PDB entry 4JI3 | X-ray diffraction, 3.35 A resolution | chains A and K of the 21 polymer chains in the assembly

== Chain A ==
Molecule: 16S rRNA
Source organism: Thermus thermophilus
Sequence (1522 nucleotides; row label = number of the first residue in the row; note: 42 numbers in that range are skipped by the numbering (no residue carries them; nothing is unmodelled there); a row labelled like 190A-190L holds insertion residues (190A, then the next letters in order); numbering starts at 0):
     0 UUUGUUGGAGAGUUUGAUCCUGGCUCAGGGUGAACGCUGGCGGCGUGCCU
    50 AAGACAUGCAAGUCGUGCGGG
    73 CCGCGGGGUUUU
    88 ACUCCG
    95 UGGUC
   101 AGCGGCGGACGGGUGAGUAACGCGUGGGU
  129A G
   130 ACCUACCCGGAAGAGGGGGACAACCCGGGGAAACUCGGGCUAAUCCCCCA
   180 UGUGGACCCGC
190A-190L CCCUUGGGGUGU
   191 GUCCAAAGGGCUUU
   216 GCCCGCUUCCGGAUGGGCCCGCGUCCCAUCAGCUAGUUGGUGGGGUAAUG
   266 GCCCACCAAGGCGACGACGGGUAGCCGGUCUGAGAGGAUGGCCGGCCACA
   316 GGGGCACUGAGACACGGGCCCCACUCCUACGGGAGGCAGCAGUUAGGAAU
   366 CUUCCGCAAUGGGCGCAAGCCUGACGGAGCGACGCCGCUUGGAGGAAGAA
   416 GCCCUUCGGGGUGUAAACUCCUGAA
   442 CCCGGGACGAAACCCCCGACGA
   474 GGGGACUGACGGUACCGGG
   494 GUAAUAGCGCCGGCCAACUCCGUGCCAGCAGCCGCGGUAAUACGGAGGGC
   544 GCGAGCGUUACCCGGAUUCACUGGGCGUAAAGGGCGUGUAGGCGGCCUGG
   594 GGCGUCCCAUGUGAAAGACCACGGCUCAACCGUGGGGGAGCGUGGGAUAC
   644 GCUCAGGCUAGACGGUGGGAGAGGGUGGUGGAAUUCCCGGAGUAGCGGUG
   694 AAAUGCGCAGAUACCGGGAGGAACGCCGAUGGCGAAGGCAGCCACCUGGU
   744 CCACCCGUGACGCUGAGGCGCGAAAGCGUGGGGAGCAAACCGGAUUAGAU
   794 ACCCGGGUAGUCCACGCCCUAAACGAUGCGCGCUAGGUCUCUGGGUCU
   848 CCUGGGGGCCGAAGCUAACGCGUUAAGCGCGCCGCCUGGGGAGUACGGCC
   898 GCAAGGCUGAAACUCAAAGGAAUUGACGGGGGCCCGCACAAGCGGUGGAG
   948 CAUGUGGUUUAAUUCGAAGXAACGCGAAGAACCUUACCAGGCCUUGACAU
   998 GCUAGG
 1003A G
  1004 AACCCGGGUGAAAGCCUGGGGUGCCCC
1030A-1030D GCGA
  1031 GGGGAGCCCUAGCACAGGUGCUGCAUGGCCGUCGUCAGCUCGUGCCGUGA
  1081 GGUGUUGGGUUAAGUCCCGCAACGAGCGCAACCCCCGCCGUUAGUUGCCA
  1131 GCGGUUCGGCCGGGCACUCUAACGGGACUGCCCGCGAAA
  1171 GCGGGAGGAAGGAGGGGACGACGUCUGGUCAGCAUGGCCCUUACGGCCUG
  1221 GGCGACACACGUGCUACAAUGCCCACUACAAAGCGAUGCCACCCGGCAAC
  1271 GGGGAGCUAAUCGCAAAAAGGUGGGCCCAGUUCGGAUUGGGGUCUGCAAC
  1321 CCGACCCCAUGAAGCCGGAAUCGCUAGUAAUCGCGGAUCAG
 1361A C
  1362 CAUGCCGCGGUGAAUACGUUCCCGGGCCUUGUACACACXGCCXGUXACGC
  1412 CAUGGGAGCGGGCUCUACCCGAAGUCGCCGGG
  1446 AGCCUACGGG
  1459 CAGGCGCCGAGGGUAGGGCCCGUGACUGGGGCGAAGUCGUAACAAGGUAG
  1509 CUGUACCGGAAGGUGCGGCUGGAUCCACUCCUUUCU
Unresolved in the structure: 0-4, 1533-1538
Construct notes: conflict C1534 (A2157 in M26923.1), A1535 (C2158 in M26923.1)
Modified residues: PSU (pseudouridine-5'-monophosphate) at position 516, 7MG (7N-methyl-8-hydroguanosine-5'-monophosphate) at position 527, M2G (N2-dimethylguanosine-5'-monophosphate) at position 966, 5MC (5-methylcytidine-5'-monophosphate) at position 967, 2MG (2N-methylguanosine-5'-monophosphate) at position 1207, 5MC (5-methylcytidine-5'-monophosphate) at position 1400, 4OC (4n,o2'-methylcytidine-5'-monophosphate) at position 1402, 5MC (5-methylcytidine-5'-monophosphate) at position 1404, 5MC (5-methylcytidine-5'-monophosphate) at position 1407, UR3 (3-methyluridine-5'-monophoshate) at position 1498, MA6 (6N-dimethyladenosine-5'-monophoshate) at position 1518, MA6 (6N-dimethyladenosine-5'-monophoshate) at position 1519, PSU (pseudouridine-5'-monophosphate) at position 1540, PSU (pseudouridine-5'-monophosphate) at position 1541
Ion coordination: Mg2+ site 1 near U5 (its only coordinating residue here); Mg2+ site 2: U12, G22; Mg2+ site 3 near G21 (its only coordinating residue here); Mg2+ site 4 near C48 (its only coordinating residue here); Mg2+ site 5: C58, U387; Mg2+ site 6: A59, U387; Mg2+ site 7: G61, U62, G105; Mg2+ site 8 near G97 (its only coordinating residue here); Mg2+ site 9 near G107 (its only coordinating residue here); Mg2+ site 10: G117, G289; Mg2+ site 11: C121, G124, U125, G236; Mg2+ site 12 near C121 (its only coordinating residue here); 104 more Mg2+ sites not listed
Small-molecule neighbours: streptomycin (SRY): U12, U13, U14, C526, 7MG_527, C912, A913, A914, A915, C1490, G1491
Reported in the primary citation:
  - mutagenesis - C1490U: increased growth

== Chain K ==
Protein: Ribosomal protein S11
Source organism: Thermus thermophilus
UniProt: P80376 (RS11_THET8); residues 1-129 here = UniProt positions 1-129
Sequence (129 residues; row label = number of the first residue in the row):
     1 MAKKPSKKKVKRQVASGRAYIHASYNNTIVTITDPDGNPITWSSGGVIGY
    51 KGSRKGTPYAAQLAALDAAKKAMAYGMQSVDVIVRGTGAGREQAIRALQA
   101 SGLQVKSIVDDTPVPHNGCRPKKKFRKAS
Unresolved in the structure: 1-10, 127-129
Ion coordination: Mg2+: Asn26 (shared with G691(A), U692(A) of chain A)

== Interface between chain A and chain K ==
Contacting residue pairs - 72 pairs, chain A then chain K:
  G674(A) with His116(K), base contact
  A675(A) with Val114(K), hydrogen bond to the sugar; Pro115(K), base contact; His116(K), hydrogen bond to the base; Gly118(K), base contact
  A676(A) with Pro113(K), sugar contact; Pro115(K), sugar contact
  U677(A) with Cys119(K), hydrogen bond to the base
  G683(A) with Asn38(K), hydrogen bond to the base; Pro39(K), base contact
  A684(A) with Asn38(K), sugar contact; Pro39(K), hydrogen bond to the sugar
  G685(A) with Pro39(K), sugar contact; Ile40(K), phosphate contact; Trp42(K), sugar contact
  U686(A) with Trp42(K), base contact
  A687(A) with Trp42(K), sugar contact; Lys71(K), salt bridge to the phosphate
  G688(A) with Trp42(K), sugar contact; Ser44(K), hydrogen bond to the phosphate; Gly46(K), sugar contact; Val47(K), sugar contact
  C689(A) with Asn27(K), hydrogen bond to the phosphate; Ser44(K), hydrogen bond to the phosphate; Gly46(K), hydrogen bond to the phosphate; Lys55(K), salt bridge to the phosphate
  G690(A) with Asn27(K), hydrogen bond to the phosphate; Lys55(K), hydrogen bond to the base
  G691(A) with Asn26(K), hydrogen bond to the phosphate; Lys51(K), base contact; Gly52(K), base contact; Lys55(K), base contact
  U692(A) with Asn26(K), hydrogen bond to the phosphate; Gly52(K), base contact; Ser53(K), hydrogen bond to the base; Lys124(K), salt bridge to the phosphate
  A694(A) with Ser53(K), hydrogen bond to the phosphate
  A695(A) with Gly52(K), phosphate contact; Ser53(K), hydrogen bond to the phosphate
  A704(A) with Trp42(K), base contact
  U705(A) with Ile29(K), base contact; Trp42(K), base contact
  A706(A) with Ile29(K), sugar contact; Thr31(K), hydrogen bond to the sugar
  C707(A) with Tyr20(K), phosphate contact; Gly37(K), hydrogen bond to the sugar; Pro39(K), base contact; Arg85(K), salt bridge to the phosphate
  C708(A) with Tyr20(K), sugar contact; Asp36(K), hydrogen bond to the sugar; Gly37(K), sugar contact; Arg85(K), salt bridge to the phosphate
  G714(A) with Cys119(K), base contact
  A715(A) with Gly118(K), base contact
  A716(A) with Asn117(K), hydrogen bond to the sugar; Gly118(K), base contact
  C717(A) with His116(K), phosphate contact
  G718(A) with His116(K), stacking on the base; Asn117(K), sugar contact
  A777(A) with Cys119(K), base contact
  G778(A) with Cys119(K), sugar contact; Arg120(K), hydrogen bond to the sugar
  C779(A) with Arg120(K), sugar contact; Pro121(K), sugar contact; Lys122(K), phosphate contact
  A780(A) with Lys123(K), hydrogen bond to the phosphate
  C797(A) with Lys124(K), salt bridge to the phosphate
  G798(A) with Lys122(K), salt bridge to the phosphate
  G1523(A) with Lys123(K), salt bridge to the phosphate
  C1524(A) with Arg120(K), salt bridge to the phosphate
  G1525(A) with Arg120(K), salt bridge to the phosphate; Arg126(K), salt bridge to the phosphate
Other interface residues (no listed pair), chain A (37 interface residues in all): C796, U1522
Other interface residues (no listed pair), chain K (39 interface residues in all): Arg18, His22, Ser24, Thr33, Gly45, Tyr75

== In short ==
37 residues of chain A face 39 of chain K across their interface, with 22 hydrogen bonds, 11 salt bridges and
1 aromatic stacking contact. Polar contacts include A675(A)-His116(K), U677(A)-Cys119(K) and G683(A)-Asn38(K).
Chain A binds streptomycin. U12(A) and G22(A) coordinate Mg2+ site 2. The paper reports that C1490U of chain A
increases growth.
Chain A is 16S rRNA and chain K is Ribosomal protein S11, both from Thermus thermophilus; the structure,
Crystal Structure of 30S ribosomal subunit from Thermus thermophilus, was determined by X-ray diffraction
together with 4JI0, 4JI1, 4JI2, 4JI4, 4JI5, 4JI6, 4JI7 and 4JI8 from the same study.
